Entry 3OBT (X-ray diffraction, 2.00 A resolution); this record covers chain A.

[Chain A]
Name: Botulinum neurotoxin type D
Organism: Clostridium botulinum
Notes: EC 3.4.24.69; fragment: Ligand Binding Domain
UniProt: P19321 (BXD_CLOBO); residues 863-1276 here = UniProt positions 863-1276
Amino-acid sequence (434 residues; row label = number of the first residue in the row):
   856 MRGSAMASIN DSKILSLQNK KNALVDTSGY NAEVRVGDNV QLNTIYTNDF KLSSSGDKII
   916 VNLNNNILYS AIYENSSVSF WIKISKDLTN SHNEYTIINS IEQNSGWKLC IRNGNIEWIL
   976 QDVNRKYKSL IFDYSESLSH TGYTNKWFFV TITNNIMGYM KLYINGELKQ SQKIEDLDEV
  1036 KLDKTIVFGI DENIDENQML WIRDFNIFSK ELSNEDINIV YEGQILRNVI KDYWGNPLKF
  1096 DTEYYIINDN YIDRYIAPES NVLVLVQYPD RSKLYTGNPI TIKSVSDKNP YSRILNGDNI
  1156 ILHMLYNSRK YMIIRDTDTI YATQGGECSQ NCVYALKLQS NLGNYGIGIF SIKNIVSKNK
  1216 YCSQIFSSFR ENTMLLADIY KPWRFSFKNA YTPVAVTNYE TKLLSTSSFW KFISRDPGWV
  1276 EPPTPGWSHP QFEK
Disordered / not traced: 856-858, 922-924, 1178-1181, 1212, 1279-1289
Cystine bridges: Cys-1183/Cys-1187
Differences from the reference sequence: expression tag (856-862, 1277-1289)
Small-molecule neighbours: N-acetyl-beta-neuraminic acid (SLB): Ser-1115, Asn-1116, Val-1117, Asp-1171, Thr-1172, Asp-1173, Lys-1192, Arg-1239
Swiss-Prot annotation at these positions:
  - region: Tyr-1235 to Ala-1245 (Ganglioside-binding loop)
  - motif: Thr-1252 to Glu-1255 (Host ganglioside-binding motif)
  - binding site (N-acetyl-beta-neuraminate): Thr-1172, Asp-1173, Lys-1192, Arg-1239
  - natural variant: Gln-1122 (Q1122R: In strain: CB16)
  - mutagenesis: Lys-1192 (K1192A: Decreased binding of heavy chain (HC) to synaptosomes. Significantly decreased HC binding, whole toxin is dramatically less neurotoxic; when associated with A-1239), Asp-1233 (D1233A: Significantly decreased binding of heavy chain (HC) to synaptosomes, whole toxin is significantly less neurotoxic ...), Tyr-1235 (Y1235A: Significantly decreased binding of heavy chain to synaptosomes, whole toxin is significantly less neurotoxic ...), Trp-1238 (W1238A: Dramatically decreased binding of heavy chain (HC) to synaptosomes, whole toxin is dramatically less neurotoxic ...), Arg-1239 (R1239A: Significantly decreased binding of heavy chain (HC) to synaptosomes, whole toxin is dramatically less neurotoxic ...), Phe-1240 (F1240A: Significantly decreased binding of heavy chain to synaptosomes, whole toxin is dramatically less neurotoxic ...), Phe-1242 (F1242S: Significantly decreased binding of heavy chain to synaptosomes, whole toxin is dramatically less neurotoxic ...), Asn-1244 (N1244A: Significantly decreased binding of heavy chain to synaptosomes, whole toxin is significantly less neurotoxic), Tyr-1246 (Y1246A/S/W: Significantly decreased binding of heavy chain to synaptosomes, whole toxin is significantly less neurotoxic), Val-1251 (V1251F: Significantly decreased binding of heavy chain to synaptosomes, whole toxin is significantly less neurotoxic), Asn-1253 (N1253A: Significantly decreased binding of heavy chain to synaptosomes), Lys-1257 (K1257A: Decreased binding of heavy chain to synaptosomes), 1 further mutagenesis entry in UniProt

[Overview]
Ligands of chain A: N-acetyl-beta-neuraminic acid. Curated annotation (UniProt) lists 4
N-acetyl-beta-neuraminate-binding residues and 13 mutagenesis sites.
Chain A is Botulinum neurotoxin type D (Clostridium botulinum); the structure, Crystal structure of Botulinum
neurotoxin serotype D ligand binding domain in complex with N-Acetylneuraminic acid, was determined by X-ray
diffraction, deposited together with 3OBR.
